PDB entry 7GPB | X-ray diffraction, 2.90 A resolution | chains B and C of the 4 polymer chains in the assembly

# Chain B (and C)
Name: Glycogen phosphorylase B
Organism: Oryctolagus cuniculus
Notes: EC 2.4.1.1; chain C of this document is another copy of the same molecule, construct and numbering; everything in this record applies to it too
UniProt: P00489 (PHS2_RABIT); numbering as in UniProt (aligned over 1-842)
Amino-acid sequence (842 residues; numbered 1 to 842; the number before each row is that of its first residue):
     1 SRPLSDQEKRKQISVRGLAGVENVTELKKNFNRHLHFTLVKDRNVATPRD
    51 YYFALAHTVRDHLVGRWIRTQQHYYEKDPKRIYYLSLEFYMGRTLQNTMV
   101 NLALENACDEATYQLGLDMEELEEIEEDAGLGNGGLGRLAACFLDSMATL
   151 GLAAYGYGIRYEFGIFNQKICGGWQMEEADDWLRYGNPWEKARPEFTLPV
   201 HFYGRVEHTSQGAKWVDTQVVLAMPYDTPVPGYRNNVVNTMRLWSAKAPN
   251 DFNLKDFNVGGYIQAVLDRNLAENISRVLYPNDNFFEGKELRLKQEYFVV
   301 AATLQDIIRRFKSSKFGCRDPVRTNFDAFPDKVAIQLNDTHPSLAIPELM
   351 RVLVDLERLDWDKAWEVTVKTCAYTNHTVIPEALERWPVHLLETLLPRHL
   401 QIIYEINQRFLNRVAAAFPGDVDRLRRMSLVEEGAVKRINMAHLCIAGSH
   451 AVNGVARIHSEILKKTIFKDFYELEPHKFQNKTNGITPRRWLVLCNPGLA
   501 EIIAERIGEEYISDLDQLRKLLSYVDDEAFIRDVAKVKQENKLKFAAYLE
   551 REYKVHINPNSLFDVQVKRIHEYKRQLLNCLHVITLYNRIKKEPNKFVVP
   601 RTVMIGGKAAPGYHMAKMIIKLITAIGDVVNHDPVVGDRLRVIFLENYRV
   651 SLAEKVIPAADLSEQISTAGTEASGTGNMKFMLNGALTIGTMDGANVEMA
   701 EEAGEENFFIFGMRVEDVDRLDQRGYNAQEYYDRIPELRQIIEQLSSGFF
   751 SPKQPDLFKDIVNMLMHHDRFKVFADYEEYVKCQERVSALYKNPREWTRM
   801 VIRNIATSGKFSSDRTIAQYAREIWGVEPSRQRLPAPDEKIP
Not modelled in the structure: 1-9, 283-286, 838-842
Glycans and other covalent adducts: pyridoxal phosphate (PLP) linked to Lys680
Differences from the reference sequence: conflict Ile380 (Leu in P00489)
Ligand contacts:
  - adenosine monophosphate (AMP), molecule 1: Asp42, Asn44, Val45
  - adenosine monophosphate (AMP), molecule 2: Ile68, Gln71, Gln72, Tyr75, Glu76, Tyr155, Arg242, Arg309, Arg310
  - pyridoxal phosphate (PLP): Tyr90, Gly134, Gly135, Arg138, Trp491, Lys568, Lys574, Tyr648, Arg649, Val650, Ala653, Gly675, Thr676, Gly677, Asn678
Swiss-Prot annotation at these positions:
  - modified residue: Ser747 (Phosphoserine)
Reported in the primary citation:
  - binding site for adenosine monophosphate: Asp42, Asn44, Val45, Gln71, Gln72, Tyr75, Arg242, Arg309, Arg310
  - specificity-determining residues: Asn44

# How chain B and chain C interact
Contacting residue pairs - 29 pairs, chain B then chain C:
  Trp174(B) with Gly434(C); Ala435(C)
  Tyr262(B) with Tyr262(C); Ile263(C)
  Ile263(B) with Tyr262(C)
  Asp423(B) with Pro755(C)
  Arg426(B) with Lys753(C); Pro755(C); Asp756(C), salt bridge
  Glu433(B) with Gln754(C)
  Ala435(B) with Trp174(C), hydrophobic
  Asp722(B) with His767(C)
  Gln723(B) with Gln729(C)
  Arg724(B) with Asn727(C), hydrogen bond (backbone-side chain); Gln729(C)
  Gly725(B) with Asn727(C)
  Asn727(B) with Arg724(C), hydrogen bond (side chain-backbone); Gly725(C); Tyr726(C); Asn727(C)
  Gln729(B) with Gln723(C), hydrogen bond (side chain-backbone); Arg724(C)
  Lys753(B) with Arg426(C)
  Gln754(B) with Arg426(C); Glu433(C), hydrogen bond (side chain-backbone); Gly434(C)
  Pro755(B) with Asp423(C); Arg426(C)
  Asp756(B) with Arg426(C), salt bridge
Also at the interface, not in a pair above, chain B (20 interface residues in all): Gly434, Leu757, His767
Also at the interface, not in a pair above, chain C (20 interface residues in all): Asp722

# Summary
The chain B/chain C interface involves 20 residues from each chain; the contacts include 4 hydrogen bonds and
2 salt bridges. Polar pairs include Arg426(B)-Asp756(C), Arg724(B)-Asn727(C) and Gln729(B)-Gln723(C). Bound to
chain B: adenosine monophosphate. From the paper: a binding site for adenosine monophosphate at Asp42(B),
Asn44(B) and Val45(B) among others; the specificity determinant Asn44(B).
Chain B and chain C are both Glycogen phosphorylase B (Oryctolagus cuniculus); the structure, Structural
mechanism for glycogen phosphorylase control by phosphorylation and amp, was determined by X-ray diffraction
(same publication as 1GPA and 8GPB).
